PDB entry 8YJU | electron microscopy, 3.78 A resolution | chains D and E of the 8 polymer chains in the assembly

== Chain D ==
Protein: Flap endonuclease 1
From: Homo sapiens
Notes: EC 3.1.-.-
UniProt: P39748 (FEN1_HUMAN); residues 1-380 here = UniProt positions 1-380
Amino-acid sequence (380 residues; each row starts with the number of its first residue):
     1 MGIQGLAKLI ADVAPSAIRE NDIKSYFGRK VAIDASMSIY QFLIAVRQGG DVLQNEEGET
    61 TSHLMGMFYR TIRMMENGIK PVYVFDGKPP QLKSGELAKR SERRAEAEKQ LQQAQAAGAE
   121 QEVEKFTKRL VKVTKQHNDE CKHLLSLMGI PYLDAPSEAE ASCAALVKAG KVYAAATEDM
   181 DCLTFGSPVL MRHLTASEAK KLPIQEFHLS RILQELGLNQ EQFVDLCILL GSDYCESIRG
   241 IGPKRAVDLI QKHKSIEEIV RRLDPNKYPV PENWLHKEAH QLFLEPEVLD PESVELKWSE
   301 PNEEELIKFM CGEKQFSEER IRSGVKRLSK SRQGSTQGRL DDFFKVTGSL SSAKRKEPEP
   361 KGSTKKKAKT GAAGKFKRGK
Not modelled in the structure: 1, 353-380
Swiss-Prot annotation at these positions:
  - region: Thr336 to Phe344 (Interaction with PCNA)
  - binding site (Mg(2+)): Asp34, Asp86, Glu158, Glu160, Asp179, Asp181, Asp233
  - binding site (DNA): Arg47, Arg70, Glu158, Gly231, Asp233
  - modified residue: Arg19 (Symmetric dimethylarginine), Lys80 (N6-acetyllysine), Arg100 (Symmetric dimethylarginine), Arg104 (Symmetric dimethylarginine), Ser187 (Phosphoserine), Arg192 (Symmetric dimethylarginine), Ser197 (Phosphoserine), Ser255 (Phosphoserine), Ser293 (Phosphoserine), Ser335 (Phosphoserine), Thr336 (Phosphothreonine), Lys354 (N6-acetyllysine), Thr364 (Phosphothreonine), Lys375 (N6-acetyllysine), Lys377 (N6-acetyllysine), Lys380 (N6-acetyllysine)
  - mutagenesis: Arg29 (R29A: No significant effect on exonuclease activity or flap endonuclease activity), Asp34 (D34A: Loss of flap endonuclease activity but substrate binding activity is retained), Arg47 (R47A: Significantly reduced exonuclease activity and reduced substrate binding. The positions of the cleavage sites are also shifted), Arg70 (R70A: Loss of exonuclease activity and reduced endonuclease activity. Reduced substrate binding), Arg73 (R73A: No significant effect on exonuclease activity or flap endonuclease activity), Lys80 (K80A: No significant effect on exonuclease activity or flap endonuclease activity), Asp86 (D86A: Loss of flap endonuclease activity but substrate binding activity is retained), Arg103 (R103A: No effect on flap endonuclease activity or substrate binding), Glu158 (E158A: Loss of flap endonuclease activity and substrate binding), Asp179 (D179A: No effect on flap endonuclease activity or substrate binding), Asp181 (D181A: Loss of flap endonuclease activity but substrate binding activity is retained), Ser187 (S187A: Fails to translocate from nucleoli to the nuclear plasma; S187D: Diminishes nucleolar localization), 3 further mutagenesis entries in UniProt

== Chain E ==
Molecule: parent strand DNA
From: Homo sapiens
Sequence (31 nucleotides; each row starts with the number of its first residue):
     1 AAAAAATTTT AAAAATTTTT TAAAAAAAAA A

== Interface between chain D and chain E ==
Contacting residue pairs (33):
  Gln41(D) with DA12(E), sugar contact; DA13(E), hydrogen bond to the phosphate
  Phe42(D) with DA13(E), sugar contact; DA14(E), phosphate contact
  Ile44(D) with DA12(E), base contact
  Ala45(D) with DA13(E), base contact
  Val46(D) with DA13(E), base contact
  Arg47(D) with DA13(E), base contact
  Tyr69(D) with DA14(E), phosphate contact; DA15(E), phosphate contact
  Arg70(D) with DA14(E), salt bridge to the phosphate
  Lys125(D) with DT10(E), salt bridge to the phosphate; DA11(E), salt bridge to the phosphate
  Lys128(D) with DA12(E), salt bridge to the phosphate
  Arg129(D) with DT10(E), salt bridge to the phosphate
  Thr195(D) with DA13(E), phosphate contact; DA14(E), phosphate contact
  Ala196(D) with DA14(E), phosphate contact
  Ser197(D) with DA14(E), hydrogen bond to the phosphate
  Arg239(D) with DT7(E), salt bridge to the phosphate
  Gly240(D) with DA5(E), phosphate contact; DA6(E), phosphate contact
  Ile241(D) with DA6(E), hydrogen bond to the phosphate
  Gly242(D) with DA5(E), hydrogen bond to the phosphate; DA6(E), phosphate contact
  Pro243(D) with DA5(E), phosphate contact
  Lys244(D) with DA4(E), phosphate contact; DA5(E), hydrogen bond to the phosphate
  Arg245(D) with DA4(E), hydrogen bond to the phosphate; DA5(E), salt bridge to the phosphate
  Arg320(D) with DA15(E), sugar contact; DT16(E), hydrogen bond to the sugar
  Arg327(D) with DA15(E), salt bridge to the phosphate
Other interface residues (no listed pair), chain D (27 interface residues in all): Tyr40, Gly66, Arg73, Ser237

== Summary ==
27 residues of chain D face 11 of chain E across their interface, with 7 hydrogen bonds and 8 salt bridges.
Polar pairs include Arg320(D)-DT16(E), Gln41(D)-DA13(E) and Ser197(D)-DA14(E). Curated annotation (UniProt)
lists 7 Mg2+-binding residues, 5 DNA-binding residues and 15 mutagenesis sites on chain D.
Here chain D is Flap endonuclease 1 and chain E is parent strand DNA, both from Homo sapiens. Entry 8YJU
(Structure of the human endogenous PCNA-FEN1 complex - State F) was determined by electron microscopy together
with 8YJH, 8YJL, 8YJQ, 8YJR, 8YJS, 8YJV, 8YJW and 8YJZ from the same study.
